Entry 9BUO (electron microscopy, 3.68 A resolution); this record covers chains A and B of the 8 polymer chains in the assembly.

Chain A:
Molecule: Light-independent protochlorophyllide reductase subunit N
Source organism: Cereibacter sphaeroides
Notes: EC 1.3.7.7
UniProt: B9KK24 (BCHN_CERSK); residues 1-428 here = UniProt positions 1-428
Chain sequence (428 residues; row label = number of the first residue in the row):
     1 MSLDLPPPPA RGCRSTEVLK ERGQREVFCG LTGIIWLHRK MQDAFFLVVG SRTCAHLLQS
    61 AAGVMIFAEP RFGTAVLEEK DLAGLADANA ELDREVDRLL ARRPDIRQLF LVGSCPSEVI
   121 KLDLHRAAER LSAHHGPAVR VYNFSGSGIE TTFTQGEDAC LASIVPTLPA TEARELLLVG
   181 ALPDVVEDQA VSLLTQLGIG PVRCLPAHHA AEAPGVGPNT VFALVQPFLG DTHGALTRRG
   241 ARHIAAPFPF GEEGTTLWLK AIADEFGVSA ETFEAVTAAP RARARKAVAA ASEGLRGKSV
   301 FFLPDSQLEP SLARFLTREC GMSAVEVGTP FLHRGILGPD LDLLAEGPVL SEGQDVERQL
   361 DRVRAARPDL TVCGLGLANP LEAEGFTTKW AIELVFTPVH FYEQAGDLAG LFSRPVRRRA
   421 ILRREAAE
Disordered / not traced: 1-18, 419-428
UniProt features mapped onto this chain:
  - binding site ([4Fe-4S] cluster): Cys-29, Cys-54, Cys-115
Ligand contacts:
  - Protochlorophyllide (PMR): Phe-28, Thr-32, Ile-35, Trp-36, Leu-57, Ser-60, Ala-61, Gly-63, Phe-153, Leu-375, Trp-390, Ile-392, Glu-393, Val-395, Phe-396
  - 4Fe-4S cluster (SF4): Cys-29, Leu-31, Thr-53, Cys-54, Leu-57, Cys-115, Pro-116, Gly-146, Ser-147, Gly-148

Chain B:
Molecule: Light-independent protochlorophyllide reductase subunit B
Source organism: Cereibacter sphaeroides
Notes: EC 1.3.7.7
UniProt: Q9Z5D9 (BCHB_CERS4); numbering as in UniProt (aligned over 1-534)
Chain sequence (534 residues; numbered 1 to 534; the number before each row is that of its first residue):
     1 MKLTLWTYEG PPHVGAMRVA TGMTGMHYVL HAPQGDTYAD LLFTMIERRG KRPPVSYTTF
    61 QARDLGSDTA ELFQSACRDA YERFQPQAIM VGSSCTAELI QDDTGGLADA LSLPVPVVHL
   121 ELPSYQRKEN FGADESFLQI CRKLARPMER TEKVSCNLLG PTALGFRHRD DILEVTRLLE
   181 GMGIAVNAVA PMGASPADIA RLGAAHFNVL LYPETGESAA RWAEKTLKQP YTKTVPIGVG
   241 ATRDFVAEVA ALAGVAPVAD DSRLRQPWWS ASVDSTYLTG KRVFLFGDAT HVIAAARVAR
   301 DEMGFEVVGM GCYNREFARP MRAAAKGYGL EALVTDDYLE VEEAIQALAP ELILGTQMER
   361 HIAKRLGIPC AVISAPVHVQ DFPARYSPQM GFEGANVLFD TWIHPLTMGL EEHLLTMFRE
   421 DFEFHDEAGP SHHGGKAVPA SAPRADEAAE ALPLTGAETA EGGSIPPEAV PPAEAAAVPA
   481 GEIVWLTDAE RELKKIPFFV RGKARRNTEK FAAEKGLTRI SLETLYEAKA HYAR
Disordered / not traced: 425-534
UniProt features mapped onto this chain:
  - active site: Asp-274 (Proton donor)
  - binding site ([4Fe-4S] cluster): Asp-36
  - binding site (substrate): Gly-409, Leu-410
Metal / ion sites: 4Fe-4S cluster Fe near Asp-36 (its only coordinating residue here)
Ligand contacts:
  - Protochlorophyllide (PMR), molecule 1: Tyr-38, Leu-41, Leu-42, Met-45, Ile-46, Val-379
  - Protochlorophyllide (PMR), molecule 2: Asp-274, Tyr-277, Leu-410
  - 4Fe-4S cluster (SF4): Pro-33, Gln-34, Gly-35, Asp-36, Cys-95
From the paper describing this entry:
  - mutagenesis - H404A/M408A: abolished catalytic activity

How chain A and chain B interact:
Residue-residue contacts - 102 pairs, chain A then chain B:
  Leu-19(A) / Arg-63(B)
  Lys-20(A) / Gln-34(B)
  Lys-20(A) / Thr-59(B)
  Lys-20(A) / Gln-61(B)
  Lys-20(A) / Arg-63(B)
  Lys-20(A) / Asp-64(B)
  Arg-22(A) / Asp-68(B)  hydrogen bond (side chain-backbone)
  Arg-22(A) / Glu-71(B)  salt bridge
  Arg-22(A) / Leu-72(B)
  Gly-23(A) / Thr-58(B)
  Gly-23(A) / Thr-59(B)  hydrogen bond (backbone-side chain)
  Gln-24(A) / Arg-52(B)  hydrogen bond
  Gln-24(A) / Val-55(B)
  Gln-24(A) / Ser-56(B)
  Gln-24(A) / Tyr-57(B)
  Gln-24(A) / Thr-59(B)
  Arg-25(A) / Gln-34(B)
  Arg-25(A) / Thr-59(B)  hydrogen bond (backbone-side chain)
  Glu-26(A) / Thr-37(B)  hydrogen bond (backbone-side chain)
  Val-27(A) / Gln-34(B)
  Val-27(A) / Gly-35(B)
  Phe-28(A) / Tyr-38(B)  hydrophobic
  Phe-28(A) / Leu-41(B)  hydrophobic
  Cys-29(A) / Gly-35(B)
  Ser-51(A) / Cys-95(B)
  Ser-51(A) / Ser-124(B)
  Ser-51(A) / Tyr-125(B)
  Arg-52(A) / Thr-7(B)
  Arg-52(A) / Glu-9(B)
  Arg-52(A) / Gly-10(B)
  Arg-52(A) / Pro-11(B)
  Arg-52(A) / Lys-128(B)
  Thr-53(A) / Pro-11(B)
  Thr-53(A) / Tyr-38(B)  hydrogen bond (backbone-side chain)
  Thr-53(A) / Cys-95(B)
  Ala-55(A) / Thr-7(B)
  His-56(A) / Gly-10(B)
  His-56(A) / Pro-11(B)
  His-56(A) / Val-14(B)
  His-56(A) / Tyr-38(B)
  His-56(A) / Leu-42(B)
  Leu-57(A) / Tyr-38(B)
  Gln-59(A) / Trp-6(B)
  Gln-59(A) / Thr-7(B)  hydrogen bond (side chain-backbone)
  Ser-60(A) / Leu-42(B)
  Ile-66(A) / Leu-5(B)
  Ile-66(A) / Trp-6(B)  hydrophobic
  Phe-67(A) / Trp-6(B)  hydrophobic
  Phe-67(A) / Gln-357(B)
  Phe-67(A) / Met-358(B)  hydrophobic
  Phe-67(A) / His-361(B)
  Phe-67(A) / Arg-365(B)  hydrogen bond (backbone-side chain)
  Phe-67(A) / His-378(B)
  Pro-70(A) / Leu-5(B)  hydrophobic
  Phe-72(A) / Leu-5(B)
  Gly-73(A) / Leu-3(B)
  Thr-74(A) / Thr-4(B)  hydrogen bond (side chain-backbone)
  Ala-75(A) / Met-1(B)
  Ala-75(A) / Lys-2(B)
  Ala-75(A) / Leu-3(B)  hydrophobic
  Val-76(A) / Met-1(B)  hydrogen bond (backbone-backbone)
  Val-76(A) / Lys-2(B)  hydrogen bond (backbone-backbone)
  Val-76(A) / Thr-4(B)
  Leu-77(A) / Met-1(B)
  Leu-77(A) / Tyr-125(B)
  Glu-78(A) / Met-1(B)
  Glu-78(A) / Tyr-125(B)
  Lys-80(A) / Lys-2(B)
  Asp-81(A) / Met-1(B)  hydrogen bond (side chain-backbone)
  Leu-82(A) / Leu-99(B)  hydrophobic
  Glu-91(A) / Met-1(B)
  Glu-95(A) / Met-1(B)
  Leu-99(A) / Leu-3(B)  hydrophobic
  Cys-115(A) / Thr-96(B)
  Val-119(A) / Leu-99(B)  hydrophobic
  Val-119(A) / Ile-100(B)  hydrophobic
  Ile-120(A) / Leu-99(B)  hydrophobic
  Gly-148(A) / Gln-34(B)
  Gly-148(A) / Gln-61(B)
  Ile-149(A) / Pro-33(B)  hydrophobic
  Ile-149(A) / Phe-60(B)  hydrophobic
  Ile-149(A) / Gln-61(B)
  Ile-149(A) / Ala-62(B)  hydrogen bond (backbone-backbone)
  Glu-150(A) / Gln-61(B)
  Thr-152(A) / Gln-34(B)
  Thr-152(A) / Gln-61(B)
  Val-356(A) / Arg-52(B)
  Glu-357(A) / Arg-83(B)  salt bridge
  Leu-360(A) / Arg-52(B)
  Asp-361(A) / Arg-83(B)  salt bridge
  Arg-364(A) / Arg-83(B)
  Leu-375(A) / Leu-41(B)
  Leu-375(A) / Met-45(B)  hydrophobic
  Gly-376(A) / Leu-41(B)
  Gly-376(A) / Thr-44(B)
  Leu-377(A) / Arg-52(B)
  Asn-379(A) / Thr-44(B)  hydrogen bond (side chain-backbone)
  Asn-379(A) / Met-45(B)
  Asn-379(A) / Arg-48(B)
  Pro-380(A) / Gly-50(B)
  Pro-380(A) / Arg-52(B)
  Glu-384(A) / Lys-51(B)  salt bridge
Also at the interface, not in a pair above, chain A (59 interface residues in all): Leu-47, Val-64, Ala-68, Glu-69, Glu-79, Pro-116, Thr-151
Also at the interface, not in a pair above, chain B (56 interface residues in all): Tyr-8, His-13, Asp-36, Asp-40, Ser-75, Arg-127

Summary:
59 residues of chain A face 56 of chain B across their interface; the contacts include 14 hydrogen bonds and 4
salt bridges. Among the polar pairs are Arg-22(A)/Glu-71(B), Glu-357(A)/Arg-83(B) and Asp-361(A)/Arg-83(B).
The paper reports that H404A/M408A of chain B abolish catalytic activity.
Chain A is Light-independent protochlorophyllide reductase subunit N and chain B is Light-independent
protochlorophyllide reductase subunit B, both from Cereibacter sphaeroides; the structure, CryoEM structure of
DPOR in the presence of ADP-AlF3, was determined by electron microscopy together with 9E7H, 9EFU, 8VQH, 8VQI
and 8VQJ from the same study.
